Entry 6MMM (electron microscopy, 6.84 A resolution (low resolution: residue-level contacts below are approximate; hydrogen-bond / salt-bridge calls are withheld)); this record covers chains A and B of the 4 polymer chains in the assembly.

# Chain A
Molecule: Glutamate receptor ionotropic, NMDA 1
Source organism: Rattus norvegicus
UniProtKB: P35439 (NMDZ1_RAT), isoform P35439-5; residue numbers follow UniProt; this construct covers 1-838
Chain sequence (838 residues; each row starts with the number of its first residue):
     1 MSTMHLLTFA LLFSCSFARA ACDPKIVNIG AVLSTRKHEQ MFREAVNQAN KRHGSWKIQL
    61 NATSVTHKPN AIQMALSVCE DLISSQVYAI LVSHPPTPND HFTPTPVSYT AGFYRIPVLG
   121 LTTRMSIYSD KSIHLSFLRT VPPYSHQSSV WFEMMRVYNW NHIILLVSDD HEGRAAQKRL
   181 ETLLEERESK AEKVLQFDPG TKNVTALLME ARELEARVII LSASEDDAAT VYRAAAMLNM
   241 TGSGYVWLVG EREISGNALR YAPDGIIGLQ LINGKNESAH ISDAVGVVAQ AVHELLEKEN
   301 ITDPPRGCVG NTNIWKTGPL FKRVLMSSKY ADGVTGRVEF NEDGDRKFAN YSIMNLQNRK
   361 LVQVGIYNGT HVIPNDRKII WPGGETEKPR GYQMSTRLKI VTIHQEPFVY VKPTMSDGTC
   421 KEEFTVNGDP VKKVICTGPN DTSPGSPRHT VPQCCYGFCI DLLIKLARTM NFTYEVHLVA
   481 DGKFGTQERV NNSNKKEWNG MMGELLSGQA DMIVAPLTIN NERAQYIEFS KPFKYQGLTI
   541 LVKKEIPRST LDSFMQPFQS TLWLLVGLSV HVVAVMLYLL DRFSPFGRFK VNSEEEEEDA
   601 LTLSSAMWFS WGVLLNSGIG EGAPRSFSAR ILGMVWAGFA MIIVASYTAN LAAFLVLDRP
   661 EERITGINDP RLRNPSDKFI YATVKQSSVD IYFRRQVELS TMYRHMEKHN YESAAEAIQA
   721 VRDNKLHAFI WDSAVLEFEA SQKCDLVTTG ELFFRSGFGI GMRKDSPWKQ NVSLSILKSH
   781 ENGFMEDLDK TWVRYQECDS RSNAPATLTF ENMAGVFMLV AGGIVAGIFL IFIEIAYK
Disordered / not traced: 1-24, 548-551, 586-600, 618-626, 798-806
Cystine bridges: Cys420-Cys454, Cys436-Cys455
Covalent attachments: N-acetylglucosamine (NAG) linked to Asn61, Asn203, Asn239, Asn276, Asn300, Asn350, Asn368, Asn440, Asn471, Asn491, Asn771

# Chain B
Molecule: Glutamate receptor ionotropic, NMDA 2A
Source organism: Rattus norvegicus
UniProtKB: Q00959 (NMDE1_RAT); residue numbers follow UniProt; this construct covers 1-837
Chain sequence (837 residues; row label = number of the first residue in the row):
     1 MGRLGYWTLL VLPALLVWRD PAQNAAAEKG PPALNIAVLL GHSHDVTERE LRNLWGPEQA
    61 TGLPLDVNVV ALLMNRTDPK SLITHVCDLM SGARIHGLVF GDDTDQEAVA QMLDFISSQT
   121 FIPILGIHGG ASMIMADKDP TSTFFQFGAS IQQQATVMLK IMQDYDWHVF SLVTTIFPGY
   181 RDFISFIKTT VDNSFVGWDM QNVITLDTSF EDAKTQVQLK KIHSSVILLY CSKDEAVLIL
   241 SEARSLGLTG YDFFWIVPSL VSGNTELIPK EFPSGLISVS YDDWDYSLEA RVRDGLGILT
   301 TAASSMLEKF SYIPEAKASC YGQAEKPETP LHTLHQFMVN VTWDGKDLSF TEEGYQVHPR
   361 LVVIVLNKDR EWEKVGKWEN QTLSLRHAVW PRYKSFSDCE PDDNHLSIVT LEEAPFVIVE
   421 DIDPLTETCV RNTVPCRKFV KINNSTNEGM NVKKCCKGFC IDILKKLSRT VKFTYDLYLV
   481 TNGKHGKKVN NVWNGMIGEV VYQRAVMAVG SLTINEERSE VVDFSVPFVE TGISVMVSRS
   541 NGTVSPSAFL EPFSASVWVM MFVMLLIVSA IAVFVFEYFS PVGYNRNLAK GKAPHGPSFT
   601 IGKAIWLLWG LVFNNSVPVQ NPKGTTSKIM VSVWAFFAVI FLASYTANLA AFMIQEEFVD
   661 QVTGLSDKKF QRPHDYSPPF RFGTVPNGST ERNIRNNYPY MHQYMTRFNQ RGVEDALVSL
   721 KTGKLDAFIY DAAVLNYKAG RDEGCKLVTI GSGYIFATTG YGIALQKGSP WKRQIDLALL
   781 QFVGDGEMEE LETLWLTGIC HNEKNEVMSS QLDIDNMAGV FYMLAAAMAL SLITFIW
Disordered / not traced: 1-33, 324-329, 580-597, 803-808
Differences from the reference sequence: conflict Thr758 (Ser in Q00959)
Cystine bridges: Cys87-Cys320, Cys429-Cys455
Covalent attachments: N-acetylglucosamine (NAG) linked to Asn75, Asn340, Asn380, Asn443, Asn444, Asn687

# How chain A and chain B interact
Contacting residue pairs (89; chain A residue first):
  Asn70(A) - Gln323(B)
  Ala71(A) - Gln119(B)
  Ile72(A) - Gln119(B)
  Ile72(A) - Gln323(B)
  Gln73(A) - Cys320(B)
  Gln73(A) - Tyr321(B)
  Gln73(A) - Gln323(B)
  Leu76(A) - Tyr321(B)
  Cys79(A) - Lys80(B)
  Glu80(A) - Lys80(B)
  Pro106(A) - Phe115(B)
  Tyr109(A) - Ala108(B)
  Tyr109(A) - Gln111(B)
  Tyr109(A) - Met112(B)
  Phe113(A) - Pro79(B)
  Phe113(A) - Gln106(B)
  Phe113(A) - Ala108(B)
  Phe113(A) - Val109(B)
  Tyr114(A) - Asp78(B)
  Tyr114(A) - Pro79(B)
  Arg115(A) - Gln106(B)
  Asp130(A) - Asp137(B)
  Asp130(A) - Arg181(B)
  Ser132(A) - Pro178(B)
  Ser132(A) - Gly179(B)
  Ser132(A) - Tyr180(B)
  Ile133(A) - Ala136(B)
  Ile133(A) - Asp137(B)
  Leu135(A) - Pro178(B)
  Gly307(A) - Asp78(B)
  Cys308(A) - Arg76(B)
  Cys308(A) - Asp78(B)
  Val309(A) - Arg76(B)
  Gly310(A) - Arg76(B)
  Thr312(A) - Arg76(B)
  Thr312(A) - Thr77(B)
  Ile314(A) - Gln106(B)
  Pro319(A) - Ser209(B)
  Lys322(A) - Ile176(B)
  Arg323(A) - Thr208(B)
  Arg323(A) - Glu211(B)
  Arg489(A) - Asn193(B)
  Lys496(A) - Asn193(B)
  Ser553(A) - Ser810(B)
  Pro557(A) - Ser810(B)
  Phe558(A) - Ser810(B)
  Gln559(A) - Ser810(B)
  Gln559(A) - Asp813(B)
  Leu562(A) - Asp813(B)
  Leu562(A) - Met817(B)
  Leu565(A) - Phe821(B)
  Met576(A) - Ser831(B)
  Phe609(A) - Val617(B)
  Asn616(A) - Asn615(B)
  Ser628(A) - Thr834(B)
  Arg630(A) - Trp606(B)
  Ile631(A) - Trp609(B)
  Leu632(A) - Ala827(B)
  Met634(A) - Trp609(B)
  Ala637(A) - Asn615(B)
  Gly638(A) - Phe613(B)
  Phe639(A) - Val820(B)
  Phe639(A) - Met823(B)
  Met641(A) - Phe613(B)
  Met641(A) - Asn614(B)
  Ile642(A) - Tyr645(B)
  Ala645(A) - Tyr645(B)
  Ser646(A) - Tyr645(B)
  Ser646(A) - Leu649(B)
  Ala649(A) - Leu649(B)
  Phe654(A) - Ser809(B)
  Val656(A) - Met653(B)
  Asp669(A) - Thr797(B)
  Asp669(A) - Gly798(B)
  Pro670(A) - Leu794(B)
  Pro670(A) - Trp795(B)
  Pro670(A) - Thr797(B)
  Arg671(A) - Gly740(B)
  Arg671(A) - Arg741(B)
  Arg671(A) - Asp742(B)
  Arg671(A) - Cys745(B)
  Arg671(A) - Ile799(B)
  Arg673(A) - Lys457(B)
  Asn674(A) - Lys457(B)
  Val697(A) - Arg431(B)
  Glu698(A) - Asn432(B)
  Glu698(A) - Leu794(B)
  Ser700(A) - Val430(B)
  Arg704(A) - Asp423(B)
Interface residues without a listed pair, chain A (73 interface residues in all): Thr105, Lys131, Leu320, Gln487, Val613, Val635, Asn650, Ala653, Arg694, Arg695, Gln696, Thr701, Tyr703
Interface residues without a listed pair, chain B (67 interface residues in all): Thr120, Phe195, Glu235, Thr428, Gly610, Tyr737, Ala739, Gly819

# Overview
73 residues of chain A face 67 of chain B across their interface. N-acetylglucosamine is covalently linked to
Asn61(A), Asn203(A), Asn239(A), Asn276(A), Asn300(A) and Asn350(A) and 5 more. N-acetylglucosamine is
covalently linked to Asn75(B), Asn340(B), Asn380(B), Asn443(B), Asn444(B) and Asn687(B).
Here chain A is Glutamate receptor ionotropic, NMDA 1 and chain B is Glutamate receptor ionotropic, NMDA 2A,
both from Rattus norvegicus. Entry 6MMM (Diheteromeric NMDA receptor GluN1/GluN2A in the 'Extended-1'
conformation, in complex with glycine and glutamate, in the ...) was determined by electron microscopy (same
publication as 6MM9, 6MMA, 6MMB, 6MMG, 6MMH, 6MMI and 12 further entries).
